7LU9 - chains m and n of the 18 polymer chains in the assembly; structure by electron microscopy, 5.60 A resolution (low resolution: residue-level contacts below are approximate; hydrogen-bond / salt-bridge calls are withheld).

[Chain m]
Protein: DH851.3 heavy chain
Organism: Macaca mulatta
Amino-acid sequence (222 residues; numbered 1 to 212 plus 10 insertion-coded residues; the number before each row is that of its first residue; a row labelled like 35A-35B holds insertion residues (35A, then the next letters in order)):
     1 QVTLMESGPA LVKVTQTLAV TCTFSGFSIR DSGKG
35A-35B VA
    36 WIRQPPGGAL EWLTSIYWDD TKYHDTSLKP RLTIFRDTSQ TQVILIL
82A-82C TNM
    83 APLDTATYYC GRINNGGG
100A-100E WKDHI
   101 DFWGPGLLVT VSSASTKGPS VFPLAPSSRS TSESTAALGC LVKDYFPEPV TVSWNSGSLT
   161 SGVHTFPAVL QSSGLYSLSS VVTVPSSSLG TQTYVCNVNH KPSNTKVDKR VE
Disulfide bonds: Cys22-Cys92, Cys140-Cys196

[Chain n]
Protein: DH851.3 light chain
Organism: Macaca mulatta
Amino-acid sequence (207 residues; row label = number of the first residue in the row; note: 2 numbers in that range are skipped by the numbering (no residue carries them; nothing is unmodelled there); X marks 1 residue of unknown identity (built as UNK)):
     3 ALTQPPS
    11 VSKSLEQSVT ISCTGTT
    29 TGNSVSWYQC HSGTAPRLLI YDVNKRPSGV SDRFSGSKSH NTASLTIFGL QAEDEADYYC
    89 GSYGSGG
   95A S
    96 LLFGGGTRLT V
  106A L
   107 GQP
  109A X
   110 KASPTVTLFP PSSEELQANK ATLVCLISDF YPGVVKVAWK ADGSAVNAGV ETTTPSKQSN
   170 NKYAASSYLS LTSDQWKSHK SYSCQVTHEG STVEKTVAP
Disordered / not traced: 109A
Disulfide bonds: Cys23-Cys88, Cys134-Cys193

[How chain m and chain n interact]
Pairs across the interface - 97 pairs, chain m then chain n:
  Ile37(m) with Leu96(n)
  Ala44(m) with Tyr87(n)
  Leu45(m) with Pro44(n); Tyr87(n); Phe98(n)
  Trp47(m) with Gly95(n); Ser95A(n); Leu96(n)
  Tyr52(m) with Tyr91(n)
  Tyr58(m) with Gly94(n); Gly95(n)
  His59(m) with Gly95(n)
  Tyr91(m) with Gly41(n); Thr42(n); Ala43(n); Pro44(n)
  Trp100A(m) with Tyr91(n)
  Lys100B(m) with Thr29(n)
  Asp100C(m) with Ser32(n)
  His100D(m) with Tyr49(n)
  Ile100E(m) with Tyr36(n); Leu46(n); Ser90(n); Tyr91(n)
  Asp101(m) with Leu46(n); Tyr49(n)
  Trp103(m) with Pro44(n)
  Phe122(m) with Gln126(n); Ala127(n)
  Pro123(m) with Ser121(n); Glu123(n); Glu124(n)
  Leu124(m) with Ser121(n); Glu124(n)
  Ala125(m) with Ser121(n); Glu123(n)
  Ser127(m) with Glu123(n)
  Ser128(m) with Ser121(n); Ser122(n); Glu123(n); Pro208(n)
  Arg129(m) with Pro208(n)
  Ser130(m) with Pro119(n); Pro120(n); Ser121(n)
  Thr131(m) with Phe118(n)
  Thr135(m) with Phe118(n)
  Leu141(m) with Glu124(n); Ala127(n)
  Lys143(m) with Ala127(n); Lys129(n)
  Asp144(m) with Asn128(n); Lys129(n)
  Asn155(m) with Ser168(n)
  Thr160(m) with Ser168(n); Asn169(n)
  Ser161(m) with Asn169(n)
  His164(m) with Ser137(n); Asp138(n); Gln167(n); Ser168(n); Asn169(n); Lys171(n)
  Thr165(m) with Gln167(n); Ala173(n)
  Phe166(m) with Thr114(n); Leu135(n); Ile136(n); Ser137(n); Ala174(n); Tyr177(n)
  Pro167(m) with Ser165(n); Lys166(n); Ala173(n); Ala174(n); Ser175(n)
  Ala168(m) with Ser175(n); Tyr177(n)
  Leu170(m) with Glu160(n)
  Gln171(m) with Lys129(n); Thr131(n); Glu160(n); Tyr177(n); Leu178(n); Ser179(n)
  Ser172(m) with Gly158(n); Val159(n); Glu160(n)
  Ser173(m) with Lys129(n); Glu160(n); Ser179(n); Thr181(n)
  Ser177(m) with Lys129(n)
  Ser179(m) with Tyr177(n)
  Ser180(m) with Tyr177(n)
  Val181(m) with Phe118(n); Leu135(n)
Other interface residues (no listed pair), chain m (53 interface residues in all): Gly43, Ser50, Thr89, Ala136, Gly162, Val169, Gly174, Thr183, Val211
Other interface residues (no listed pair), chain n (57 interface residues in all): Asn31, Gly99, Gly100, Val133, Thr162, Leu180

[Summary]
53 residues of chain m face 57 of chain n across their interface.
Chain m is DH851.3 heavy chain and chain n is DH851.3 light chain, both from Macaca mulatta; the structure,
Cryo-EM structure of DH851.3 bound to HIV-1 CH505 Env, was determined by electron microscopy, deposited
together with 6VTU, 6XRJ, 7L02, 7L06, 7L09, 7L6M, 7L6O and 7LUA.
